Entry 6T40 (X-ray diffraction, 1.67 A resolution); this record covers chains A and C of the 4 polymer chains in the assembly.

== Chain A ==
Protein: VP1
From: Enterovirus F
UniProt: Q2LKZ0 (Q2LKZ0_9ENTO); residues 1-275 here correspond to UniProt positions 559-833 (UniProt number = residue number + 558)
Sequence (275 residues; row label = number of the first residue in the row):
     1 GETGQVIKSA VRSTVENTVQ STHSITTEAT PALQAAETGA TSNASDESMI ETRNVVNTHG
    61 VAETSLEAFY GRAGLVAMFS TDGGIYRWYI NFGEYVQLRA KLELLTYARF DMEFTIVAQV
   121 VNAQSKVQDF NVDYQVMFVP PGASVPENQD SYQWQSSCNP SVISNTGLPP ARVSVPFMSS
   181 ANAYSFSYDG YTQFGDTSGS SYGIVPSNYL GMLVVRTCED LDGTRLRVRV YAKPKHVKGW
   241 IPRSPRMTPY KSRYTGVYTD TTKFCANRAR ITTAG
Disordered / not traced: 1-3, 275
Bound ions: K+ site 1: T14, V15, N17, N57; K+ site 2: T30, P31, L33 (shared with 2 residues of chain D); K+ site 3: S42 (shared with D114(C), Q222(C) of chain C)
Small-molecule neighbours:
  - cysteine (CYS): L75, M78, Y95, D150, S151, Y152, Q155
  - cysteine / glycine: L75, M78, Y95, D150, S151, Y152, W154, Q155, R216, R229
  - glycine (GLY): L75, M78, D150, S151, Y152, W154, Q155, R216, R229

== Chain C ==
Protein: VP3
From: Enterovirus F
UniProt: Q2LKZ0 (Q2LKZ0_9ENTO); residues 1-243 here correspond to UniProt positions 316-558 (UniProt number = residue number + 315)
Sequence (243 residues; row label = number of the first residue in the row):
     1 GIPTLYTPGS GQFLTTDDFQ TPCMLPKFQP TPVIDIPGEV KNFLEVVQVE SLVEINNVES
    61 AEGVARYRIP LNVQDAMDGQ IMALRVDPGI DGPMQSTLLG VFTRYYAQWS GSLDFTFMFC
   121 GTFMTTGKVI IAYTPPGGDQ PTNRRQAMLG THVVWDFGLQ SSITLVVPWI SSGHFRGTTL
   181 ENTIYKYRYY EAGYITMWYQ TNMVVPPNFP TTASILMFVA AQPNFSLRIL KDRPDISQEG
   241 ALQ
Sequence notes: conflict F102 (Leu417 in Q2LKZ0), T103 (His418 in Q2LKZ0), N143 (Ala458 in Q2LKZ0), A192 (Arg507 in Q2LKZ0), T211 (Asn526 in Q2LKZ0), T212 (His527 in Q2LKZ0)
Bound ions: K+: D114, Q222 (shared with S42(A) of chain A)
Small-molecule neighbours:
  - cysteine (CYS): Q238, E239, G240, A241
  - cysteine / glycine: Q238, E239, G240, A241

== Interface between chain A and chain C ==
Pairs across the interface (184; chain A residue first):
  V15(A) with P223(C); N224(C); F225(C); S226(C)
  E16(A) with P223(C), hydrogen bond (backbone-backbone); N224(C)
  A32(A) with I163(C); T164(C), hydrogen bond (backbone-backbone)
  L33(A) with S162(C); I163(C), hydrophobic
  Q34(A) with Q160(C); S161(C); S162(C), hydrogen bond (backbone-backbone); T164(C)
  A35(A) with S162(C)
  A36(A) with M118(C), hydrophobic; S162(C), hydrogen bond (backbone-side chain); F218(C), hydrophobic
  E37(A) with M118(C); S161(C), hydrogen bond
  T41(A) with Q48(C); V49(C); E50(C), hydrogen bond (side chain-backbone); D114(C)
  S42(A) with E50(C), hydrogen bond (backbone-side chain); D114(C); T116(C); T164(C), hydrogen bond
  A44(A) with Q222(C), hydrogen bond (backbone-side chain)
  D46(A) with S112(C), hydrogen bond; V166(C); Q222(C), hydrogen bond; N224(C)
  M49(A) with T164(C); V166(C), hydrophobic
  I50(A) with T151(C); P168(C), hydrophobic
  H59(A) with S110(C); H174(C), hydrogen bond; F175(C)
  G60(A) with S226(C)
  V61(A) with N42(C), hydrogen bond (backbone-side chain); L44(C), hydrophobic
  E63(A) with Y106(C), hydrogen bond (backbone-side chain); R228(C); I229(C), hydrogen bond (side chain-backbone)
  T64(A) with N42(C), hydrogen bond; F43(C), hydrogen bond (backbone-backbone); L44(C); Y106(C); L227(C)
  S65(A) with K41(C); N42(C)
  L66(A) with V40(C); K41(C), hydrogen bond (backbone-backbone); F43(C), hydrophobic
  F69(A) with F43(C), hydrophobic; Y105(C), hydrophobic; Y106(C); L230(C)
  Y70(A) with F43(C)
  R72(A) with T15(C); T16(C); L230(C)
  A73(A) with F13(C), hydrophobic; T15(C), hydrogen bond (backbone-backbone)
  G93(A) with L242(C)
  E94(A) with Q238(C), hydrogen bond (backbone-side chain); L242(C), hydrogen bond (backbone-backbone)
  Y95(A) with Q238(C); A241(C)
  V96(A) with I236(C), hydrophobic; S237(C); Q238(C), hydrogen bond (backbone-side chain); L242(C), hydrophobic
  Q97(A) with D232(C), hydrogen bond
  R99(A) with L242(C)
  A100(A) with I236(C), hydrophobic
  K101(A) with Y105(C)
  L104(A) with F102(C), hydrophobic
  L105(A) with V40(C), hydrophobic
  R109(A) with P30(C); T31(C), hydrogen bond (side chain-backbone); P32(C), hydrogen bond (side chain-backbone); V33(C)
  E113(A) with D17(C); F19(C)
  T115(A) with F13(C)
  V117(A) with F13(C), hydrophobic
  F138(A) with M24(C), hydrophobic
  P160(A) with M24(C), hydrophobic
  P169(A) with G11(C)
  P170(A) with G11(C)
  R172(A) with F13(C); D17(C), salt bridge; F19(C); T21(C)
  V173(A) with P22(C)
  S174(A) with T21(C), hydrogen bond; P22(C), hydrogen bond (backbone-backbone); C23(C); M24(C), hydrogen bond (backbone-backbone)
  P176(A) with C23(C); F28(C), hydrophobic
  F177(A) with F28(C); P30(C); T31(C)
  M178(A) with L25(C), hydrophobic; F28(C), hydrophobic
  S179(A) with T31(C)
  S180(A) with T31(C)
  A181(A) with T31(C), hydrogen bond (backbone-side chain)
  N182(A) with T31(C); P32(C), hydrogen bond (side chain-backbone); I34(C)
  Y231(A) with F13(C), hydrophobic
  K233(A) with D17(C), salt bridge
  K238(A) with V33(C); E39(C), salt bridge
  G239(A) with E39(C); V40(C), hydrogen bond (backbone-backbone)
  W240(A) with I36(C), hydrogen bond (side chain-backbone); P37(C); G38(C); E39(C)
  I241(A) with P37(C); G38(C), hydrogen bond (backbone-backbone)
  P242(A) with V46(C), hydrophobic
  P245(A) with L98(C); V101(C), hydrophobic
  R246(A) with R233(C), hydrogen bond (backbone-side chain)
  M247(A) with S96(C); V101(C), hydrophobic; R233(C), hydrogen bond
  Y250(A) with L242(C), hydrophobic
  K251(A) with L242(C)
  S252(A) with L242(C); Q243(C)
  R253(A) with L242(C); Q243(C), hydrogen bond (backbone-backbone)
  Y254(A) with Q243(C)
  T262(A) with E62(C); G63(C), hydrogen bond (backbone-backbone); R66(C)
  K263(A) with E54(C); R66(C)
  F264(A) with E54(C), hydrogen bond (backbone-side chain); Y67(C); Q95(C); S96(C)
  C265(A) with E54(C), hydrogen bond (backbone-side chain); N57(C); R66(C), hydrogen bond (backbone-side chain); G92(C); P93(C); Q95(C)
  A266(A) with N57(C), hydrogen bond (backbone-side chain)
  N267(A) with N57(C); V58(C); E59(C), hydrogen bond; R66(C), hydrogen bond
  R268(A) with I55(C), hydrogen bond (side chain-backbone); N57(C), hydrogen bond; V58(C); A83(C), hydrogen bond (side chain-backbone)
  R270(A) with V58(C)
  I271(A) with I55(C); N56(C); V58(C); P70(C); I81(C); M82(C); A83(C), hydrogen bond (backbone-backbone)
  T272(A) with Q80(C), hydrogen bond (backbone-side chain); I81(C); M82(C); A83(C); Q140(C), hydrogen bond (backbone-side chain)
  T273(A) with Q140(C)
  A274(A) with A83(C); L84(C); R85(C); Q140(C), hydrogen bond (backbone-side chain); Y194(C), hydrophobic
Other interface residues (no listed pair), chain A (90 interface residues in all): T18, A40, S45, N57, A68, Y107, V175, A183, K235, A269
Other interface residues (no listed pair), chain C (96 interface residues in all): L14, D18, I69, V153, A220

== In short ==
90 residues of chain A and 96 residues of chain C are in contact, with 50 hydrogen bonds and 3 salt bridges.
Polar pairs include R172(A)-D17(C), K233(A)-D17(C) and K238(A)-E39(C). Cysteine and cysteine / glycine are
bound between chain A and chain C.
Chain A is VP1 and chain C is VP3, both from Enterovirus F; the structure, Bovine enterovirus F3 in complex
with a Cysteinylglycine dipeptide, was determined by X-ray diffraction (same publication as 6T48 and 6T4C).
